PDB entry 8U4Q | electron microscopy, 3.36 A resolution | chains R and A of the 6 polymer chains in the assembly

== Chain R ==
Molecule: C-X-C chemokine receptor type 4
From: Homo sapiens
UniProt: P61073 (CXCR4_HUMAN); residues 2-352 carry their UniProt numbers (351 of 613 residues fall inside the UniProt entry; the rest is not from it)
Sequence (632 residues; numbered -17 to 614; the number before each row is that of its first residue; numbers below 1 keep their minus sign (Met-17 is residue -17)):
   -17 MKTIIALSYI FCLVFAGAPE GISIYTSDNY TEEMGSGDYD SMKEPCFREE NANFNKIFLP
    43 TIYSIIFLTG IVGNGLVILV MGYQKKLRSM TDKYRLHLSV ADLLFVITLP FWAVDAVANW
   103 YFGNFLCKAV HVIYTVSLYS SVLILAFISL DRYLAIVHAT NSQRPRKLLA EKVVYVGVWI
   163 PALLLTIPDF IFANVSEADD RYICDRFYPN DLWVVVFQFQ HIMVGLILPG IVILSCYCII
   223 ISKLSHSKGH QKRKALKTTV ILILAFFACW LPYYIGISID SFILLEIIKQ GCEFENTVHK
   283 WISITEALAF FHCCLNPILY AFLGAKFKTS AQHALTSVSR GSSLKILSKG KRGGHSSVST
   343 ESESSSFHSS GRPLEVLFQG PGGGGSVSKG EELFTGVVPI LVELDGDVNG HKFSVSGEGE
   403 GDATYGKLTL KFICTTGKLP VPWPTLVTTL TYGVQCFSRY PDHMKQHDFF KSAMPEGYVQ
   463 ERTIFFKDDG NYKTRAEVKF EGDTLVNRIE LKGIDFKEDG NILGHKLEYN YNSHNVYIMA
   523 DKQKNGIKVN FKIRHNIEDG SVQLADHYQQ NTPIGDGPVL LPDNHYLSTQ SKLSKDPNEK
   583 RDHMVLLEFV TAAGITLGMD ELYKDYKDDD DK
Unresolved in the structure: -17 to 23, 319-614
Construct notes: initiating methionine (-17); expression tag (-16 to 1); conflict Ser119 (Asn in P61073)
Disulfide bonds: Cys28-Cys274, Cys109-Cys186

== Chain A ==
Molecule: Guanine nucleotide-binding protein G(i) subunit alpha-1
From: Homo sapiens
UniProt: P63096 (GNAI1_HUMAN); numbering as in UniProt (aligned over 2-354)
Sequence (365 residues; each row starts with the number of its first residue; numbers below 1 keep their minus sign (Met-10 is residue -10)):
   -10 MHHHHHHGGG GSGCTLSAED KAAVERSKMI DRNLREDGEK AAREVKLLLL GAGESGKCTI
    50 VKQMKIIHEA GYSEEECKQY KAVVYSNTIQ SIIAIIRAMG RLKIDFGDSA RADDARQLFV
   110 LAGAAEEGFM TAELAGVIKR LWKDSGVQAC FNRSREYQLN DSAAYYLNDL DRIAQPNYIP
   170 TQQDVLRTRV KTTGIVETHF TFKDLHFKMF DVTAQRSERK KWIHCFEGVT AIIFCVALSD
   230 YDLVLAEDEE MNRMHASMKL FDSICNNKWF TDTSIILFLN KKDLFEEKIK KSPLTICYPE
   290 YAGSNTYEEA AAYIQCQFED LNKRKDTKEI YTHFTCSTDT KNVQFVFDAV TDVIIKNNLK
   350 DCGLF
Unresolved in the structure: -10 to 5, 54-181
Construct notes: expression tag (-10 to 1); conflict Cys47 (Ser in P63096), Thr202 (Gly in P63096), Ala203 (Gly in P63096), Ala245 (Glu in P63096), Ser326 (Ala in P63096)
UniProt features mapped onto this chain:
  - region: Lys35 to Lys46, Thr48 (G1 motif), Asp173 to Thr181 (G2 motif), Phe196 to Val201, Gln204, Arg205 (G3 motif), Ile265 to Asp272 (G4 motif), Thr324, Cys325, Thr327 to Thr329 (G5 motif)
  - binding site (GTP): Glu43 to Lys46, Thr48, Ser151, Leu175 to Thr181, Asp200, Val201, Gln204, Asn269 to Asp272
  - binding site (Mg(2+)): Thr181
  - modified residue: Arg178 (ADP-ribosylarginine), Gln204 (Deamidated glutamine), Cys351 (ADP-ribosylcysteine)
  - lipidation: Gly2 (N-myristoyl glycine), Cys3 (S-palmitoyl cysteine)
  - natural variant: Gly40 (G40C: In NEDHISB; G40R: In NEDHISB), Gly45 (G45D: In NEDHISB), Thr48 (T48I: In NEDHISB; T48K: In NEDHISB), Gln52 (Q52P: In NEDHISB), Ser75 (deletion: In NEDHISB; uncertain significance), Gln172 (deletion: In NEDHISB), Asp173 (D173V: In NEDHISB), Glu186 to Phe189 (deletion: In NEDHISB; uncertain significance), Cys224 (C224Y: In NEDHISB), Lys270 (K270N: In NEDHISB; K270R: In NEDHISB), Asp272 (D272G: In NEDHISB), Val332 (V332E: In NEDHISB; uncertain significance)
  - mutagenesis: Gly42 (G42R: Abolishes switch to an activated conformation and dissociation from beta and gamma subunits upon GTP binding. Abolishes interaction with RGS family members), Glu116 (E116L: Enhances interaction (inactive GDP-bound) with RGS14), Gln147 (Q147L: Enhances interaction (inactive GDP-bound) with RGS14)

== Interface between chain R and chain A ==
Pairs across the interface - 24 pairs, chain R then chain A:
  Ser71(R) - Asp350(A)  hydrogen bond
  Thr73(R) - Asp350(A)
  Arg134(R) - Cys351(A)  hydrogen bond (side chain-backbone)
  Arg134(R) - Leu353(A)
  Ala137(R) - Asn347(A)  hydrogen bond (backbone-side chain)
  Ala137(R) - Cys351(A)  hydrophobic
  Ile138(R) - Ile344(A)
  Ile138(R) - Leu348(A)  hydrophobic
  Ile138(R) - Leu353(A)  hydrophobic
  Ala141(R) - Ile343(A)  hydrophobic
  Ala141(R) - Ile344(A)  hydrophobic
  Thr142(R) - Thr340(A)
  Arg148(R) - Cys351(A)
  Lys149(R) - Glu28(A)
  Leu226(R) - Leu348(A)  hydrophobic
  Gln233(R) - Lys345(A)
  Gln233(R) - Phe354(A)
  Lys234(R) - Asp341(A)  salt bridge
  Lys234(R) - Lys345(A)
  Lys236(R) - Phe354(A)  hydrogen bond (side chain-backbone)
  Ala237(R) - Leu353(A)
  Thr240(R) - Leu353(A)  hydrogen bond (side chain-backbone)
  Thr241(R) - Leu353(A)
  Ala307(R) - Phe354(A)
Also at the interface, not in a pair above, chain R (25 interface residues in all): Arg77, Asp133, Gln145, His232, Leu244, Leu305, Gly306, Lys308
Also at the interface, not in a pair above, chain A (17 interface residues in all): Arg32, Asp315, Thr316, Lys349, Gly352

== In short ==
Chain R and chain A form an interface of 25 and 17 residues respectively; the contacts include 5 hydrogen
bonds and 1 salt bridge. Among the polar pairs are Lys234(R)-Asp341(A), Ser71(R)-Asp350(A) and
Arg134(R)-Cys351(A).
Chain R is C-X-C chemokine receptor type 4 and chain A is Guanine nucleotide-binding protein G(i) subunit
alpha-1, both from Homo sapiens; the structure, Structure of REGN7663 Fab-bound CXCR4/Gi complex, was
determined by electron microscopy (same publication as 8U4N, 8U4O, 8U4P, 8U4R, 8U4S and 8U4T).
